Entry 6KUV (electron microscopy, 4.10 A resolution (low resolution: residue-level contacts below are approximate; hydrogen-bond / salt-bridge calls are withheld)); this record covers chains B and V of the 5 polymer chains in the assembly.

== Chain B ==
Molecule: RNA-directed RNA polymerase catalytic subunit
Organism: Influenza D virus (D/swine/Oklahoma/1334/2011)
Notes: EC 2.7.7.48
UniProtKB: K9LH03 (K9LH03_9ORTO); residues 1-753 here = UniProt positions 1-753
Amino-acid sequence (753 residues; row label = number of the first residue in the row):
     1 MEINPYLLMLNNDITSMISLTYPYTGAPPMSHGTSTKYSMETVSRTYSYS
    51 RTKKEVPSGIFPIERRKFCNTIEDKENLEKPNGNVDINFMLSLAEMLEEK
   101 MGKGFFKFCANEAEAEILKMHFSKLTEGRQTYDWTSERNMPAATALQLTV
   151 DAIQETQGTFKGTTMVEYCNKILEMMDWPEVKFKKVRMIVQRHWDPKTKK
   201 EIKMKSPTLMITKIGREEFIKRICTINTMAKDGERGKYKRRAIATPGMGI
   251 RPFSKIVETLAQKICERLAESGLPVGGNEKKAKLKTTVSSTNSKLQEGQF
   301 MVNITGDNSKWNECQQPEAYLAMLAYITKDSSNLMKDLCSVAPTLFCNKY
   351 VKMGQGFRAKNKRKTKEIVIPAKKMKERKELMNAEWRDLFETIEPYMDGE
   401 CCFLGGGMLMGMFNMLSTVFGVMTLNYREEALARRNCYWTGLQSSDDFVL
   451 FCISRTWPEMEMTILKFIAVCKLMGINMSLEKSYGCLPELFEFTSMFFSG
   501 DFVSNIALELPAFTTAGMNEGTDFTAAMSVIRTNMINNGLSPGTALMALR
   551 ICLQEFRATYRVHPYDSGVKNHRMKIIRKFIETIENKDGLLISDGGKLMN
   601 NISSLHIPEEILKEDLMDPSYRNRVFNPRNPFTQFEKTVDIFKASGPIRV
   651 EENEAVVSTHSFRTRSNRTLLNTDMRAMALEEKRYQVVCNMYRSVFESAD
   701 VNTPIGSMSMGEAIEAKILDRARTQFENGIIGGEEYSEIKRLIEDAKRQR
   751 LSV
Unresolved in the structure: 187-207, 276-278, 431-434, 636-654, 753

== Chain V ==
Molecule: 15-nt RNA strand
Sequence (15 nucleotides; numbered 1 to 15; the number before each row is that of its first residue):
     1 AGCAUAAGCAGGAGA
Unresolved in the structure: 14-15

== Interface between chain B and chain V ==
Contacting residue pairs - 11 pairs, chain B then chain V:
  His32(B) - A7(V)
  Gly33(B) - A7(V)
  Gly33(B) - G8(V)
  Thr34(B) - A7(V)
  Thr34(B) - G8(V)
  Lys37(B) - A6(V)
  Lys37(B) - A7(V)
  Tyr38(B) - A6(V)
  Lys239(B) - A6(V)
  Arg358(B) - G8(V)
  Trp386(B) - A7(V)
Also at the interface, not in a pair above, chain B (9 interface residues in all): Phe357
Also at the interface, not in a pair above, chain V (4 interface residues in all): C9

== Summary ==
9 residues of chain B face 4 of chain V across their interface.
Here chain B is RNA-directed RNA polymerase catalytic subunit (Influenza D virus (D/swine/Oklahoma/1334/2011))
and chain V is a 15-nt RNA strand. Entry 6KUV (Structure of influenza D virus polymerase bound to cRNA
promoter in class 2) was determined by electron microscopy, deposited together with 6KUJ, 6KUK, 6KUP, 6KUR,
6KUT and 6KV5.
